7N3R - chains A and B; structure by X-ray diffraction, 2.25 A resolution.

Chain A (and B):
Protein: Bisphosphoglycerate mutase
Organism: Homo sapiens
Notes: EC 5.4.2.4, 5.4.2.11; chain B of this document is another copy of the same molecule, construct and numbering; everything in this record applies to it too
UniProtKB: P07738 (PMGE_HUMAN); residues 1-259 here = UniProt positions 1-259
Chain sequence (267 residues; row label = number of the first residue in the row):
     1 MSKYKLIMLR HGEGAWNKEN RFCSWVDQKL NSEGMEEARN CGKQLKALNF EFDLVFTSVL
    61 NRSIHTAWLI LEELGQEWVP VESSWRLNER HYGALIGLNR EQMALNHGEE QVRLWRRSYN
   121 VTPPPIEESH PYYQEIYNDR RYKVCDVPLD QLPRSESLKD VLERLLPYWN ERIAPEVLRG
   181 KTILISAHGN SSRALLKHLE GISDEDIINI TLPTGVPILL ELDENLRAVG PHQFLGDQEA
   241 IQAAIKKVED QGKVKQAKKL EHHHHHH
Not modelled in the structure: 1, 255-267 (chain B: 1-2, 242-267)
Differences from the reference sequence: expression tag (260-267)
Small-molecule neighbours:
  - 3-phosphoglyceric acid (3PG): R10, R21, F22, C23, S24, E89, Y92, R100, R116, R117, N190, V248
  - 2-phosphoglycolic acid (PGA): M35, H65, W68, L69
Curated features (UniProtKB/Swiss-Prot):
  - active site: H11 (Tele-phosphohistidine intermediate), E89 (Proton donor/acceptor)
  - binding site (substrate): R10 to N17, C23, S24, R62, E89 to Y92, R100, R116, R117, G189, N190
  - site: K29 (Not glycated), K46 (Not glycated), K143 (Not glycated), K181 (Not glycated), H188 (Transition state stabilizer), K246 (Not glycated), K247 (Not glycated), K253 (Not glycated), K258 (Not glycated), K259 (Not glycated)
  - modified residue: S2 (N-acetylserine), T122 (Phosphothreonine)
  - glycosylation (N-linked (Glc) (glycation) lysine): K3, K5, K18, K43, K159, K197
  - natural variant: R62 (R62Q: In ECYT8), R90 (R90C: In ECYT8)
From the paper describing this entry:
  - binding site for 3-phosphoglyceric acid: R10, H11, C23, S24, R62, E89, Y92, R100, R116, R117, N190
  - binding site for 2-phosphoglycolic acid: R10, C23, S24, H65, E72, E89, Y92, G189, N190
  - conformationally variable residues (domain motion, loop rearrangement, order/disorder transition, side-chain flip): R10 to S24, N99 to S118, Q251
  - contacts within the chain: R113-N209 (hydrogen bond), R100-Q251, R116-Q251

Interface between chain A and chain B:
Pairs across the interface - 29 pairs, chain A then chain B:
  K29(A) - E72(B)  salt bridge
  E51(A) - R140(B)  salt bridge
  F52(A) - R140(B)  hydrogen bond (backbone-side chain)
  D53(A) - R140(B)  salt bridge
  V59(A) - W78(B)
  N61(A) - E77(B)
  I64(A) - E77(B)
  I64(A) - W78(B)  hydrophobic
  H65(A) - E72(B)
  H65(A) - E77(B)  salt bridge
  W68(A) - W68(B)
  W68(A) - E77(B)
  E72(A) - H65(B)
  Q76(A) - R140(B)  hydrogen bond
  E77(A) - N61(B)
  E77(A) - I64(B)
  E77(A) - H65(B)  salt bridge
  E77(A) - W68(B)
  W78(A) - V59(B)
  W78(A) - I64(B)  hydrophobic
  W78(A) - R140(B)
  W78(A) - R141(B)
  W78(A) - V144(B)  hydrophobic
  R140(A) - E51(B)  salt bridge
  R140(A) - F52(B)  hydrogen bond (side chain-backbone)
  R140(A) - D53(B)  salt bridge
  R140(A) - Q76(B)  hydrogen bond
  R140(A) - W78(B)
  R141(A) - W78(B)
Also at the interface, not in a pair above, chain A (20 interface residues in all): L71, G75, V79, V81, D139
Also at the interface, not in a pair above, chain B (22 interface residues in all): K29, L71, G75, V79, V81, S83, D139

Overview:
20 residues of chain A and 22 residues of chain B are in contact, with 4 hydrogen bonds and 7 salt bridges.
Polar pairs include K29(A)-E72(B), E51(A)-R140(B) and D53(A)-R140(B). The paper reports a binding site for
3-phosphoglyceric acid at R10(A), H11(A) and C23(A) among others; a binding site for 2-phosphoglycolic acid at
R10(A), C23(A) and S24(A) among others.
Both chains are Bisphosphoglycerate mutase (Homo sapiens). Entry 7N3R (The ternary complex of human
Bisphosphoglycerate mutase with 3-phosphoglycerate and 2-phosphoglycolate) was determined by X-ray diffraction
(same publication as 7N3S).
